Entry 9FQN (X-ray diffraction, 2.11 A resolution); this record covers chain A.

[Chain A]
Molecule: Phosphoserine phosphatase
Organism: Brucella melitensis
Notes: EC 3.1.3.3
UniProtKB: Q8YI30 (Q8YI30_BRUME); residues -5 to 295 here correspond to UniProt positions 2-302 (UniProt number = residue number + 7)
Sequence (307 residues; numbered -11 to 295; the number before each row is that of its first residue; numbers below 1 keep their minus sign (Gly-11 is residue -11)):
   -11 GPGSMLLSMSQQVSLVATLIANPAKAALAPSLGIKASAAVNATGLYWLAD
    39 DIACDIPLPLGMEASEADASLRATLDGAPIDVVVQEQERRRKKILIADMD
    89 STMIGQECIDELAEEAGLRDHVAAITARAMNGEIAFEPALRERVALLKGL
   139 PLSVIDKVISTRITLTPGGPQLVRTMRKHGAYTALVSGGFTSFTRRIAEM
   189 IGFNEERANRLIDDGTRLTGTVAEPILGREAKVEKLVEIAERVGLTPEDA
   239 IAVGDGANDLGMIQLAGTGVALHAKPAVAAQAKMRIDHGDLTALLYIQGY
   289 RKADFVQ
Disordered / not traced: -11 to 0
Sequence notes: expression tag (-11 to -6)
Bound ions: Mg2+: Asp86, Asp88, Asp243
Ligand contacts: serine (SER): Asp88, Glu95, Ile97, Thr114, Ala117, Met118, Phe124, Leu128, Arg131, Gly176, Gly177, Asn246

[Summary]
Bound to chain A: serine. The Mg2+ site is built by Asp86, Asp88 and Asp243.
Chain A is Phosphoserine phosphatase (Brucella melitensis); the structure, Crystal structure of phosphoserine
phosphatase (SerB) from Brucella melitensis in complex with L-Ser and Magnesium, was determined by X-ray
diffraction, deposited together with 9FQ5, 9FQC, 8QOB, 8Q4S and 7QPL.
